Entry 6ZZ0 (X-ray diffraction, 3.10 A resolution); this record covers chains B and C of the 4 polymer chains in the assembly.

== Chain B (and C) ==
Name: Borneol Dehydrogenase (salvia rosmarinus) apo structure
From: Salvia rosmarinus
Notes: chain C of this document is another copy of the same molecule, construct and numbering; everything in this record applies to it too
Chain sequence (290 residues; numbered -20 to 269; the number before each row is that of its first residue; numbers below 1 keep their minus sign (Met-20 is residue -20)):
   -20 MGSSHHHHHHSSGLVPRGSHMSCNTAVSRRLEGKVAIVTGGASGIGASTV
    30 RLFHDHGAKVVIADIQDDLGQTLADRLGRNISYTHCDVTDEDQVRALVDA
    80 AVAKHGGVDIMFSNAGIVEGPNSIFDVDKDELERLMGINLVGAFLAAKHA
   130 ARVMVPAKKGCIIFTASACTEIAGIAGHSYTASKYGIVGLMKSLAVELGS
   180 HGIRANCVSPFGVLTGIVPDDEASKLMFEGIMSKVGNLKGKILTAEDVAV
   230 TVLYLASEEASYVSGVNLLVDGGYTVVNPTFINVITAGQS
Not modelled in the structure: -20 to 8, 194-205, 267-269 (chain C: -20 to 7, 267-269)
Reported in the primary citation:
  - catalytic residues: Ser146, Tyr159, Lys163 (by similarity / conservation)
  - mutagenesis - S146A, Y159A: abolished catalytic activity
  - specificity-determining residues: Val97, Gly99, Gly191
  - mutagenesis - G191F: decreased catalytic activity on exo-1 a

== Interface between chain B and chain C ==
Pairs across the interface - 59 pairs, chain B then chain C:
  Lys171(B) - Val255(C)
  Ala174(B) - Asn216(C)  hydrogen bond (backbone-side chain)
  Val175(B) - Asn216(C)
  Val175(B) - Val255(C)
  Val175(B) - Val256(C)  hydrophobic
  Gly178(B) - Asn216(C)
  Gly178(B) - Leu217(C)
  Gly178(B) - Lys218(C)  hydrogen bond (backbone-backbone)
  Gly181(B) - Leu217(C)
  Gly181(B) - Lys218(C)
  Ile182(B) - Leu217(C)
  Arg183(B) - Leu217(C)
  Gly215(B) - Tyr241(C)
  Asn216(B) - Ala174(C)  hydrogen bond (side chain-backbone)
  Asn216(B) - Val175(C)
  Asn216(B) - Gly178(C)
  Leu217(B) - Gly181(C)
  Leu217(B) - Ile182(C)
  Leu217(B) - Arg183(C)
  Leu217(B) - Ser240(C)
  Leu217(B) - Tyr241(C)
  Lys218(B) - Gly178(C)
  Lys218(B) - Gly181(C)
  Lys220(B) - Gly181(C)
  Lys220(B) - Ser240(C)
  Lys220(B) - Tyr241(C)
  Val229(B) - Glu238(C)
  Thr230(B) - Tyr233(C)
  Tyr233(B) - Thr230(C)  hydrogen bond
  Tyr233(B) - Tyr233(C)  hydrophobic
  Tyr233(B) - Leu247(C)
  Glu238(B) - Arg9(C)  salt bridge
  Glu238(B) - Val229(C)
  Ser240(B) - Leu217(C)
  Ser240(B) - Lys220(C)
  Tyr241(B) - Gly215(C)
  Tyr241(B) - Leu217(C)  hydrophobic
  Tyr241(B) - Lys220(C)
  Tyr241(B) - Val249(C)
  Tyr241(B) - Asp250(C)
  Tyr241(B) - Gly251(C)  hydrogen bond (backbone-backbone)
  Ser243(B) - Asp250(C)
  Ser243(B) - Gly251(C)
  Ser243(B) - Gly252(C)  hydrogen bond (backbone-backbone)
  Gly244(B) - Val255(C)
  Val245(B) - Leu247(C)  hydrophobic
  Val245(B) - Leu248(C)
  Leu247(B) - Tyr233(C)
  Leu247(B) - Val245(C)  hydrophobic
  Leu248(B) - Val242(C)
  Leu248(B) - Val245(C)
  Val249(B) - Tyr241(C)
  Asp250(B) - Tyr241(C)
  Asp250(B) - Ser243(C)
  Gly251(B) - Tyr241(C)  hydrogen bond (backbone-backbone)
  Gly251(B) - Ser243(C)
  Gly252(B) - Ser243(C)  hydrogen bond (backbone-backbone)
  Val255(B) - Lys171(C)
  Val256(B) - Val175(C)  hydrophobic
Also at the interface, not in a pair above, chain B (33 interface residues in all): Ser179, Ile221, Leu222, Val242
Also at the interface, not in a pair above, chain C (34 interface residues in all): Ser179, Ile221, Leu222, Gly244

== Summary ==
The interface between chain B and chain C involves 33 residues on one side and 34 on the other; the contacts
include 8 hydrogen bonds and 1 salt bridge. Polar pairs include Glu238(B)-Arg9(C), Ala174(B)-Asn216(C) and
Tyr233(B)-Thr230(C). From the paper: catalytic residues Ser146(B), Tyr159(B) and Lys163(B); S146A and Y159A of
chain B abolish catalytic activity.
Chain B and chain C are both Borneol Dehydrogenase (salvia rosmarinus) apo structure (Salvia rosmarinus); the
structure, Structure of the borneol dehydrogenase of Salvia rosmarinus (apo), was determined by X-ray
diffraction together with 6ZYZ and 6ZZT from the same study.
